1LTJ - chains C and G of the 5 polymer chains in the assembly; structure by X-ray diffraction, 2.80 A resolution.

== Chain C ==
Name: Fibrinogen Gamma chain
Source organism: Homo sapiens
Notes: fragment: Fragment D (residues 96-406)
Reference sequence: P02679 (FIBG_HUMAN); residues 96-406 here correspond to UniProt positions 122-432 (UniProt number = residue number + 26)
Sequence (311 residues; row label = number of the first residue in the row):
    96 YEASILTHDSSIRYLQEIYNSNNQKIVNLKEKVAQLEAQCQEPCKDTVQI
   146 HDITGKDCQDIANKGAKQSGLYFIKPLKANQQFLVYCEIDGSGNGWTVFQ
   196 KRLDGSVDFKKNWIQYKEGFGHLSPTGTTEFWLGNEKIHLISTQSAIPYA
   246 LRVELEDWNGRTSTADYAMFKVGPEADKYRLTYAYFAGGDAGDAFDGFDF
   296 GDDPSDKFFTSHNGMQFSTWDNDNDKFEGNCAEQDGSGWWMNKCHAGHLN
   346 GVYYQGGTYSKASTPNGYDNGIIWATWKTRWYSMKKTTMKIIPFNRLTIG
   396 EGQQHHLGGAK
Not modelled in the structure: 395-406
Disulfide bonds: Cys-153/Cys-182, Cys-326/Cys-339
Metal / ion sites: Ca2+: Asp-318, Asp-320, Phe-322, Gly-324

== Chain G ==
Name: Gly-Pro-Arg-Pro
Sequence (4 residues; each row starts with the number of its first residue):
     1 GPRP

== Interface between chain C and chain G ==
Pairs across the interface (18):
  Phe-295(C) with Gly-1(G); Pro-2(G), hydrophobic
  Asp-301(C) with Pro-2(G)
  Thr-305(C) with Pro-2(G)
  Phe-322(C) with Arg-3(G)
  Gln-329(C) with Arg-3(G), hydrogen bond
  Asp-330(C) with Arg-3(G), salt bridge
  Lys-338(C) with Gly-1(G); Pro-2(G); Arg-3(G), hydrogen bond (side chain-backbone); Pro-4(G)
  Cys-339(C) with Gly-1(G), hydrogen bond (backbone-backbone); Arg-3(G)
  His-340(C) with Gly-1(G), hydrogen bond (backbone-backbone)
  Tyr-363(C) with Arg-3(G); Pro-4(G)
  Asp-364(C) with Gly-1(G), hydrogen bond (side chain-backbone)
  Arg-375(C) with Pro-2(G)
Also at the interface, not in a pair above, chain C (14 interface residues in all): Cys-326, Ile-368

== Overview ==
14 residues of chain C face 4 of chain G across their interface, with 5 hydrogen bonds and 1 salt bridge.
Polar pairs include Asp-330(C)/Arg-3(G), Gln-329(C)/Arg-3(G) and Lys-338(C)/Arg-3(G). Asp-318(C), Asp-320(C),
Phe-322(C) and Gly-324(C) coordinate Ca2+.
Chain C is Fibrinogen Gamma chain (Homo sapiens) and chain G is Gly-Pro-Arg-Pro; the structure, Crystal
Structure of Recombinant Human Fibrinogen Fragment D with the Peptide Ligands Gly-Pro-Arg-Pro-Amide and
Gly-His-Arg-Pro-Amide, was determined by X-ray diffraction, deposited together with 1LT9.
